Entry 4QOK (X-ray diffraction, 3.00 A resolution); this record covers chains C and E of the 5 polymer chains in the assembly.

== Chain C ==
Molecule: Melanoma antigen recognized by T-cells 1 marker peptide
UniProt: Q16655 (MAR1_HUMAN); residues 1-10 here correspond to UniProt positions 26-35 (UniProt number = residue number + 25)
Sequence (10 residues; each row starts with the number of its first residue):
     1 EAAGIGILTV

== Chain E ==
Molecule: Mel5 TCR chain beta
Organism: Homo sapiens
Sequence (244 residues; numbered 1 to 244; the number before each row is that of its first residue):
     1 SQTIHQWPATLVQPVGSPLSLECTVEGTSNPNLYWYRQAAGRGLQLLFYS
    51 VGIGQISSEVPQNLSASRPQDRQFILSSKKLLLSDSGFYLCAWSETGLGT
   101 GELFFGEGSRLTVLEDLKNVFPPEVAVFEPSEAEISHTQKATLVCLATGF
   151 YPDHVELSWWVNGKEVHSGVCTDPQPLKEQPALNDSRYALSSRLRVSATF
   201 WQDPRNHFRCQVQFYGLSENDEWTQDRAKPVTQIVSAEAWGRAD
Disulfide bonds: Cys23-Cys91, Cys145-Cys210

== How chain C and chain E interact ==
Contacting residue pairs (9):
  Gly4(C) - Leu98(E)
  Ile5(C) - Leu98(E)
  Ile5(C) - Gly99(E)
  Gly6(C) - Leu98(E)  hydrogen bond (backbone-backbone)
  Ile7(C) - Gly97(E)
  Ile7(C) - Leu98(E)  hydrogen bond (backbone-backbone)
  Ile7(C) - Gly99(E)
  Leu8(C) - Gly99(E)
  Thr9(C) - Thr96(E)
Interface residues without a listed pair, chain C (7 interface residues in all): Ala3
Interface residues without a listed pair, chain E (5 interface residues in all): Thr100

== Summary ==
7 residues of chain C face 5 of chain E across their interface; the contacts include 2 hydrogen bonds.
Main-chain hydrogen bonds include Gly6(C)-Leu98(E) and Ile7(C)-Leu98(E).
Chain C is Melanoma antigen recognized by T-cells 1 marker peptide and chain E is Mel5 TCR chain beta (Homo
sapiens); the structure, Structural basis for ineffective T-cell responses to MHC anchor residue improved
heteroclitic peptides, was determined by X-ray diffraction.
